8IKH - chains A and S of the 5 polymer chains in the assembly; structure by electron microscopy, 3.30 A resolution.

[Chain A]
Molecule: Guanine nucleotide-binding protein G(i) subunit alpha-1
Organism: Homo sapiens
Reference sequence: P63096 (GNAI1_HUMAN); residue numbers follow UniProt; this construct covers 1-354
Sequence (354 residues; row label = number of the first residue in the row):
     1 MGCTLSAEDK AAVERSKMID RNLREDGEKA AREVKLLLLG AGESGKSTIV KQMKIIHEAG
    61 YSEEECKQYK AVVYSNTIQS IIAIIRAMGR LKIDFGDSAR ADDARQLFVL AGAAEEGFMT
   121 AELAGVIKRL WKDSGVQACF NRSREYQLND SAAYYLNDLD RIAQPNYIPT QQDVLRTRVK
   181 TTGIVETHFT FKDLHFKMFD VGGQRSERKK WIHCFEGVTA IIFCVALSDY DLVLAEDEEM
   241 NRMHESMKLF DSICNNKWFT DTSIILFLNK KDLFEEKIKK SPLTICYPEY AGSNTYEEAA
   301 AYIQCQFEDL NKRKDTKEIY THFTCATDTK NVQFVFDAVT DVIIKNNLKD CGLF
Unresolved in the structure: 1-3, 55-181, 234-240
UniProt features mapped onto this chain:
  - region: Lys35 to Thr48 (G1 motif), Asp173 to Thr181 (G2 motif), Phe196 to Arg205 (G3 motif), Ile265 to Asp272 (G4 motif), Thr324 to Thr329 (G5 motif)
  - binding site (GTP): Glu43 to Thr48, Ser151, Leu175 to Thr181, Asp200 to Gln204, Asn269 to Asp272, Ala326
  - binding site (Mg(2+)): Ser47, Thr181
  - modified residue: Arg178 (ADP-ribosylarginine), Gln204 (Deamidated glutamine), Cys351 (ADP-ribosylcysteine)
  - lipidation: Gly2 (N-myristoyl glycine), Cys3 (S-palmitoyl cysteine)
  - natural variant: Gly40 (G40C: In NEDHISB; G40R: In NEDHISB), Gly45 (G45D: In NEDHISB), Thr48 (T48I: In NEDHISB; T48K: In NEDHISB), Gln52 (Q52P: In NEDHISB), Ser75 (deletion: In NEDHISB; uncertain significance), Gln172 (deletion: In NEDHISB), Asp173 (D173V: In NEDHISB), Glu186 to Phe189 (deletion: In NEDHISB; uncertain significance), Cys224 (C224Y: In NEDHISB), Lys270 (K270N: In NEDHISB; K270R: In NEDHISB), Asp272 (D272G: In NEDHISB), Ala326 (A326P: In NEDHISB), 1 further natural variant entry in UniProt
  - mutagenesis: Gly42 (G42R: Abolishes switch to an activated conformation and dissociation from beta and gamma subunits upon GTP binding. Abolishes interaction with RGS family members), Glu116 (E116L: Enhances interaction (inactive GDP-bound) with RGS14), Gln147 (Q147L: Enhances interaction (inactive GDP-bound) with RGS14), Glu245 (E245L: Enhances interaction (inactive GDP-bound) with RGS14)

[Chain S]
Molecule: scFV16
Organism: Mus musculus
Notes: antibody fragment or engineered binder
Sequence (266 residues; numbered 1 to 254 plus 14 insertion-coded residues; 2 numbers in that range are skipped by the numbering (no residue carries them; nothing is unmodelled there); the number before each row is that of its first residue; a row labelled like 121A-121N holds insertion residues (121A, then the next letters in order)):
     1 DVQLVESGGG LVQPGGSRKL SCSASGFAFS SFGMHWVRQA PEKGLEWVAY ISSGSGTIYY
    61 ADTVKGRFTI SRDDPKNTLF LQMTSLRSED TAMYYCVRSI YYYGSSPFDF WGQGTTLTVS
   121 S
121A-121N GGGGSGGGGSGGGG
   124 SDIVMTQATS SVPVTPGESV SISCRSSKSL LHSNGNTYLY WFLQRPGQSP QLLIYRMSNL
   184 ASGVPDRFSG SGSGTAFTLT ISRLEAEDVG VYYCMQHLEY PLTFGAGTKL ELKAAAENLY
   244 FQGHHHHHHH H
Unresolved in the structure: 1, 104, 121A-121N, 180-187, 236-254

[Interface between chain A and chain S]
Contacting residue pairs (14; chain A residue first):
  Ser6(A) - His155(S)  hydrogen bond
  Ser6(A) - Tyr161(S)
  Glu8(A) - Tyr101(S)
  Glu8(A) - Tyr161(S)
  Glu8(A) - Tyr163(S)  hydrogen bond
  Asp9(A) - Asn157(S)  hydrogen bond
  Lys10(A) - Tyr59(S)  hydrogen bond
  Lys10(A) - Tyr223(S)  hydrogen bond
  Ala11(A) - Tyr101(S)  hydrophobic
  Ala12(A) - Tyr102(S)
  Glu14(A) - Ser52(S)  hydrogen bond
  Glu14(A) - Thr57(S)  hydrogen bond
  Arg15(A) - Ile100(S)
  Arg15(A) - Tyr102(S)
Interface residues without a listed pair, chain A (10 interface residues in all): Thr4, Ala7
Interface residues without a listed pair, chain S (17 interface residues in all): Tyr50, Ser53, Gly56, Pro107, Asn159, Leu221

[Overview]
The interface between chain A and chain S involves 10 residues on one side and 17 on the other; the contacts
include 7 hydrogen bonds. Among the polar pairs are Ser6(A)-His155(S), Glu8(A)-Tyr163(S) and
Asp9(A)-Asn157(S).
Chain A is Guanine nucleotide-binding protein G(i) subunit alpha-1 (Homo sapiens) and chain S is scFV16 (Mus
musculus); the structure, Cryo-EM structure of human receptor with G proteins, was determined by electron
microscopy together with 8IKG from the same study.
